9CBN - chains B and C of the 8 polymer chains in the assembly; structure by electron microscopy, 3.33 A resolution.

[Chain B]
Name: HAstV1 neutralizing Fab 3B4 kappa chain
Organism: Mus musculus
Notes: antibody fragment or engineered binder
Amino-acid sequence (214 residues; each row starts with the number of its first residue):
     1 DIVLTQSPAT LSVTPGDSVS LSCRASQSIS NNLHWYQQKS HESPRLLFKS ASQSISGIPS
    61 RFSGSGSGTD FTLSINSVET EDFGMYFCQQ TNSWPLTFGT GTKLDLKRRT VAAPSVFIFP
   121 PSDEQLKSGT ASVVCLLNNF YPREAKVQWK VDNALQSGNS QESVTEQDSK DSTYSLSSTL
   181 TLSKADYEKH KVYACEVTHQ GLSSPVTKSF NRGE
Not modelled in the structure: 1, 8-18, 38-41, 77-83, 101-214

[Chain C]
Name: Structural protein
Organism: Human astrovirus 1
UniProtKB: Q82452 (Q82452_HASV1); residue numbers follow UniProt; this construct covers 429-645
Amino-acid sequence (228 residues; row label = number of the first residue in the row):
   428 MGEEYKVVLT FGSPMSPNAN NKQTWVNKPL DAPSGHYNVK IAKDVDHYLT MQGFTSIASV
   488 DWYTIDFQPS EAPAPIKGLQ VLVNISKKAD VYAVKQFVTA QTNNKHQVTS LFLVKVTTGF
   548 QVNNYLSYFY RASATGDATT NLLVRGDTYT AGISFTQGGW YLLTNTSIVD GAMPPGWVWN
   608 NVELKTNTAY HMDKGLVHLI MPLPESTQMC YEMLTSIPAA AELALVPR
Not modelled in the structure: 428-430, 599, 603, 645-655
Differences from the reference sequence: initiating methionine (428); expression tag (646-655)

[Chain B / chain C interface]
Residue-residue contacts - 15 pairs, chain B then chain C:
  Ser30(B) with Thr575(C); Tyr576(C); Thr577(C), hydrogen bond (side chain-backbone)
  Asn31(B) with Gly573(C); Asp574(C); Thr575(C), hydrogen bond
  Asn32(B) with Asp574(C); Thr575(C), hydrogen bond (side chain-backbone)
  His34(B) with Asp574(C)
  Ser50(B) with Gly573(C), hydrogen bond (side chain-backbone); Asp574(C), hydrogen bond
  Gln53(B) with Thr613(C), hydrogen bond; Asn614(C), hydrogen bond
  Thr91(B) with Asp574(C), hydrogen bond
  Asn92(B) with Tyr576(C)
Interface residues without a listed pair, chain B (10 interface residues in all): Ser67, Gly68
Interface residues without a listed pair, chain C (9 interface residues in all): Tyr552, Arg572
From the paper, about this interface:
  - specific contacts: Gln53(B)-Thr613(C) (hydrogen bond), Gln53(B)-Asn614(C) (hydrogen bond)
  - epitope / paratope residues, chain B: Ser30(B), Ser50(B), Gln53(B)
  - epitope / paratope residues, chain C: Gly573(C), Thr613(C), Asn614(C)

[In short]
The interface between chain B and chain C involves 10 residues on one side and 9 on the other, with 8 hydrogen
bonds. Polar contacts include Ser30(B)-Thr577(C), Asn31(B)-Thr575(C) and Asn32(B)-Thr575(C). The paper
describes hydrogen bonds between Gln53(B) and Thr613(C) and Gln53(B) and Asn614(C). From the paper:
epitope/paratope residues Ser30(B), Ser50(B) and Gly573(C) among others.
Chain B is HAstV1 neutralizing Fab 3B4 kappa chain (Mus musculus) and chain C is Structural protein (Human
astrovirus 1); the structure, HAstV1 spike in complex with neutralizing Fabs 3H4 and 3B4, was determined by
electron microscopy (same publication as 9CN2).
